Entry 1NVX (X-ray diffraction, 3.20 A resolution); this record covers chains R and S of the 3 polymer chains in the assembly.

== Chain R ==
Molecule: Transforming protein p21/H-RAS-1
Source organism: Homo sapiens
Reference sequence: P01112 (RASH_HUMAN); residues 1-166 here = UniProt positions 1-166
Amino-acid sequence (166 residues; each row starts with the number of its first residue):
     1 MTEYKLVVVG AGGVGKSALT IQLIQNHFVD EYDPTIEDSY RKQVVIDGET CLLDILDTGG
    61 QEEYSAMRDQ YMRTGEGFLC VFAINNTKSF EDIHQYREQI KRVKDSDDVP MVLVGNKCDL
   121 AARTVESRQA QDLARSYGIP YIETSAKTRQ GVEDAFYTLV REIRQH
Sequence notes: engineered mutation Gly-59 (Ala in P01112)
Curated features (UniProtKB/Swiss-Prot):
  - region: His-166 (Hypervariable region)
  - motif: Tyr-32 to Tyr-40 (Effector region)
  - binding site (GTP): Gly-13 to Ala-18, Val-29 to Thr-35, Asn-116 to Asp-119, Ser-145 to Lys-147
  - modified residue: Met-1 (N-acetylmethionine), Thr-2 (N-acetylthreonine), Cys-118 (S-nitrosocysteine)
  - glycosylation: Thr-35 (Microbial infection: O-linked (Glc) threonine)
  - natural variant: Gly-12 (G12A: In CSTLO; G12C: In CSTLO; G12D: In CSTLO; G12E: In CSTLO; G12S: In CSTLO and CMEMS; G12V: In CSTLO, bladder carcinoma and CMEMS), Gly-13 (G13C: In CSTLO; G13D: In CSTLO; G13R: In SFM), Gln-22 (Q22K: In CMEMS), Glu-37 (E37EE: In CSTLO), Thr-58 (T58I: In CSTLO), Gln-61 (Q61K: In NMTC2; Q61L: In melanoma), Glu-63 (E63K: In CMEMS), Ser-89 (S89C: Found in a patient with severe fetal hydrops and pleural effusion; uncertain significance), Lys-117 (K117R: In CSTLO), Ala-146 (A146T: In CSTLO; A146V: In CSTLO)
  - mutagenesis: Ser-17 (S17N: Dominant negative. Prevents PLCE1 EGF-induced recruitment to plasma membrane. No effect on subcellular location of isoform 2), Asn-26 (N26G: Loss of interaction with PLCE1; when associated with V-12), Val-29 (V29A: No effect on interaction with PLCE1; when associated with V-12), Tyr-32 (Y32F: Loss of interaction and recruitment to plasma membrane of PLCE1; when associated with V-12), Pro-34 (P34G: No effect on interaction with PLCE1; when associated with V-12), Thr-35 (T35S: Loss of interaction with PLCE1; when associated with V-12), Glu-37 (E37G: No effect on interaction with PLCE1; when associated with V-12), Asp-38 (D38N: No effect on interaction with PLCE1; when associated with V-12), Ser-39 (S39C: No effect on interaction with PLCE1; when associated with V-12), Gln-61 (Q61I: Moderately increased transformation of cultured cell lines; Q61R: Promotes interaction with SHOC2 and PP1C; Q61V: Strongly increased transformation of cultured cell lines), Ala-83 (A83T: GTP-binding activity reduced by factor of 30), Cys-118 (C118S: Abolishes S-nitrosylation. No stimulation of guanine nucleotide exchange), 3 further mutagenesis entries in UniProt

== Chain S ==
Molecule: Son of sevenless protein homolog 1
Source organism: Homo sapiens
Notes: fragment: residues 566-10466, including the RAS GUANINE NUCLEOTIDE EXCHANGE FACTOR FRAGMENT
Reference sequence: Q07889 (SOS1_HUMAN); numbering as in UniProt (aligned over 566-1046)
Amino-acid sequence (481 residues; numbered 566 to 1046; the number before each row is that of its first residue):
   566 QMRLPSADVY RFAEPDSEEN IIFEENMQPK AGIPIIKAGT VIKLIERLTY HMYADPNFVR
   626 TFLTTYRSFC KPQELLSLII ERFEIPEPEP TEADRIAIEN GDQPLSAELK RFRKEYIQPV
   686 QLRVLNVCRH WVEHHFYDFE RDAYLLQRME EFIGTVRGKA MKKWVESITK IIQRKKIARD
   746 NGPGHNITFQ SSPPTVEWHI SRPGHIETFD LLTLHPIEIA RQLTLLESDL YRAVQPSELV
   806 GSVWTKEDKE INSPNLLKMI RHTTNLTLWF EKCIVETENL EERVAVVSRI IEILQVFQEL
   866 NNFNGVLEVV SAMNSSPVYR LDHTFEQIPS RQKKILEEAH ELSEDHYKKY LAKLRSINPP
   926 CVPFFGIYLT NILKTEEGNP EVLKRHGKEL INFSKRRKVA EITGEIQQYQ NQPYCLRVES
   986 DIKRFFENLN PMGNSMEKEF TDYLFNKSLE IEPRNPKPLP RFPKKYSYPL KSPGVRPSNP
  1046 R
Unresolved in the structure: 591-596, 654-672, 744-749, 1045-1046

== Interface between chain R and chain S ==
Contacting residue pairs (75):
  Ser-17(R) with Leu-938(S); Glu-942(S)
  Ala-18(R) with Glu-942(S), hydrogen bond (backbone-side chain)
  Ile-21(R) with Lys-939(S); Gly-943(S)
  Gln-25(R) with Gly-943(S)
  Asp-30(R) with Lys-602(S), salt bridge; Pro-945(S); Leu-948(S); Arg-950(S), salt bridge
  Glu-31(R) with Glu-589(S); Lys-602(S), salt bridge; Asn-944(S); Ser-959(S), hydrogen bond; Lys-963(S), salt bridge
  Tyr-32(R) with Lys-939(S); Gly-943(S); Asn-944(S), hydrogen bond (backbone-side chain); Lys-963(S)
  Asp-33(R) with Lys-963(S)
  Pro-34(R) with Asn-936(S); Lys-939(S); Thr-940(S)
  Thr-35(R) with Asn-936(S)
  Glu-37(R) with Lys-913(S), salt bridge
  Tyr-40(R) with Asp-910(S); His-911(S)
  Arg-41(R) with Asp-910(S), salt bridge
  Asp-54(R) with His-911(S), salt bridge
  Ile-55(R) with His-911(S)
  Asp-57(R) with Thr-935(S); Lys-939(S)
  Thr-58(R) with Thr-935(S)
  Gly-59(R) with Thr-935(S), hydrogen bond (backbone-side chain); Leu-938(S)
  Gly-60(R) with Trp-809(S), hydrogen bond (backbone-side chain); Leu-934(S); Leu-938(S)
  Gln-61(R) with Phe-929(S); Gly-931(S); Thr-935(S), hydrogen bond
  Glu-63(R) with Lys-814(S), salt bridge; Ile-825(S); Arg-826(S), salt bridge; Thr-829(S)
  Tyr-64(R) with Met-824(S); Ile-825(S), hydrophobic; Thr-829(S); Phe-929(S); Phe-930(S); Gly-931(S), hydrogen bond (side chain-backbone)
  Ser-65(R) with Thr-829(S); Glu-1002(S), hydrogen bond
  Ala-66(R) with Thr-832(S)
  Met-67(R) with Ser-876(S); Tyr-912(S); Phe-929(S), hydrophobic
  Asp-69(R) with Ser-880(S); Ser-881(S), hydrogen bond (side chain-backbone)
  Gln-70(R) with Val-875(S); Ser-876(S); Asn-879(S); His-905(S); Ser-908(S), hydrogen bond
  Tyr-71(R) with Tyr-912(S), hydrogen bond; Phe-929(S)
  Arg-73(R) with Asn-879(S), hydrogen bond (side chain-backbone); Ser-880(S); Tyr-884(S)
  Gln-95(R) with Lys-1003(S)
  Arg-102(R) with Ser-881(S); Asp-1007(S), salt bridge; Phe-1010(S)
  Val-103(R) with Ser-881(S)
  Lys-147(R) with Glu-942(S), hydrogen bond (side chain-backbone)
Other interface residues (no listed pair), chain R (36 interface residues in all): Leu-56, Arg-68, Asp-105
Other interface residues (no listed pair), chain S (48 interface residues in all): Thr-810, Leu-822, Thr-828, Leu-872, Thr-1006, Arg-1019

== Overview ==
The interface between chain R and chain S involves 36 residues on one side and 48 on the other; the contacts
include 13 hydrogen bonds and 10 salt bridges. Polar pairs include Asp-30(R)/Lys-602(S), Asp-30(R)/Arg-950(S)
and Glu-31(R)/Lys-602(S).
Here chain R is Transforming protein p21/H-RAS-1 and chain S is Son of sevenless protein homolog 1, both from
Homo sapiens. Entry 1NVX (Structural evidence for feedback activation by RasGTP of the Ras-specific nucleotide
exchange factor SOS) was determined by X-ray diffraction, deposited together with 1NVU, 1NVV and 1NVW.
